PDB entry 2A45 | X-ray diffraction, 3.65 A resolution | chains H and L of the 10 polymer chains in the assembly

== Chain H ==
Name: Fibrinogen beta chain
Source organism: Homo sapiens
Reference sequence: P02675 (FIBB_HUMAN); residues 15-105 here correspond to UniProt positions 45-135 (UniProt number = residue number + 30)
Chain sequence (91 residues; row label = number of the first residue in the row):
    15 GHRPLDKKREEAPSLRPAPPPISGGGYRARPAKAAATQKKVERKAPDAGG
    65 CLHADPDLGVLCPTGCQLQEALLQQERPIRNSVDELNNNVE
Unresolved in the structure: 15-53
Curated features (UniProtKB/Swiss-Prot):
  - region: Gly15 to Arg17 (Beta-chain polymerization, binding distal domain of another fibrin)

== Chain L ==
Name: Fibrinogen gamma chain
Source organism: Homo sapiens
Reference sequence: P02679 (FIBG_HUMAN); residues 1-45 here correspond to UniProt positions 27-71 (UniProt number = residue number + 26)
Chain sequence (45 residues; row label = number of the first residue in the row):
     1 YVATRDNCCILDERFGSYCPTTCGIADFLSTYQTKVDKDLQSLED
Unresolved in the structure: 1
Curated features (UniProtKB/Swiss-Prot):
  - modified residue: Ser42 (Phosphoserine)

== Interface between chain H and chain L ==
Contacting residue pairs (9):
  Gln83(H) - Ile10(L)
  Gln83(H) - Asp12(L)
  Gln83(H) - Phe15(L)
  Gln83(H) - Tyr18(L)  hydrogen bond
  Leu86(H) - Phe15(L)  hydrophobic
  Leu87(H) - Asp12(L)
  Leu87(H) - Arg14(L)
  Leu87(H) - Phe15(L)  hydrophobic
  Glu90(H) - Arg14(L)  salt bridge

== In short ==
4 residues of chain H and 5 residues of chain L are in contact, with 1 hydrogen bond and 1 salt bridge. Polar
pairs include Glu90(H)-Arg14(L) and Gln83(H)-Tyr18(L).
Chain H is Fibrinogen beta chain and chain L is Fibrinogen gamma chain, both from Homo sapiens; the structure,
Crystal structure of the complex between thrombin and the central "E" region of fibrin, was determined by
X-ray diffraction.
